2QMU - chains A and B of the 3 polymer chains in the assembly; structure by X-ray diffraction, 3.20 A resolution.

# Chain A
Molecule: Translation initiation factor 2 gamma subunit
From: Sulfolobus solfataricus
UniProt: Q980A5 (IF2G_SULSO); residues 2-415 here = UniProt positions 2-415
Sequence (414 residues; each row starts with the number of its first residue):
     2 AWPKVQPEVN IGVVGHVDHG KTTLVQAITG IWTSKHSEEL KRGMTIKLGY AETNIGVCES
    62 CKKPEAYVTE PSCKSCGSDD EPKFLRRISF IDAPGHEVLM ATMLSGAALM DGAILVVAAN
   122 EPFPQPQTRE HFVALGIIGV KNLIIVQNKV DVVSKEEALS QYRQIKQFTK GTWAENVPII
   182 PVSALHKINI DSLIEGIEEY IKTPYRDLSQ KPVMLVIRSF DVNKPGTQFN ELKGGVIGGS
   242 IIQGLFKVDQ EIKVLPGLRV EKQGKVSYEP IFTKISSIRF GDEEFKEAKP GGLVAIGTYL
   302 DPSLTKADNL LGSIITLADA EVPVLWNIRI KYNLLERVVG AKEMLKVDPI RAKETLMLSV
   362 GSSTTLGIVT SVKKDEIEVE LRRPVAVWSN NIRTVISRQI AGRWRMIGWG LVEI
Cystine bridges: Cys59-Cys74, Cys62-Cys77
Ligand contacts: GDP (guanosine-5'-diphosphate): His17, Val18, Asp19, His20, Gly21, Lys22, Thr23, Thr24, Trp33, Lys36, His37, Asn149, Lys150, Asp152, Val153, Ser184, Ala185, Leu186
UniProt features mapped onto this chain:
  - region: Gly16 to Thr23 (G1), Gly44 to Lys48 (G2), Asp93 to Gly96 (G3), Asn149 to Asp152 (G4), Ser184 to Leu186 (G5)
  - binding site (GTP): Asp19 to Thr24, Asn149 to Asp152, Ser184 to Leu186
  - binding site (Mg(2+)): Asp19, Thr23, Gly44, Thr46
  - binding site (Zn(2+)): Cys59, Cys62, Cys74, Cys77
Reported in the primary citation:
  - contacts within the chain: Glu39-Asp309, Cys59-Cys74, Cys62-Cys77
  - binding site for GDP: Gly21 to Thr23, Lys36, His37, Ser184 to His187
  - binding site for phosphate ion: His37, Lys48, Gly96, His97
  - conformationally variable residues (order/disorder transition): Glu39 to Ile47, Asp93 to Gly113

# Chain B
Molecule: Translation initiation factor 2 alpha subunit
From: Sulfolobus solfataricus
Notes: fragment: aif2-alpha3 domain
UniProt: Q97Z79 (IF2A_SULSO); residue numbers follow UniProt; this construct covers 175-266
Sequence (93 residues; each row starts with the number of its first residue):
   174 MRKVKMSGLI TVRTNEPLGV EKIKEVISKA LENIEQDYES LLNIKIYTIG APRYRVDVVG
   234 TNPKEASEAL NQIISNLIKI GKEENVDISV VKK
Sequence notes: expression tag (174)

# How chain A and chain B interact
Residue-residue contacts (33; chain A residue first):
  Pro226(A) - Thr221(B)
  Pro226(A) - Ile222(B)
  Gly227(A) - Tyr220(B)
  Gly227(A) - Thr221(B)  hydrogen bond (backbone-backbone)
  Thr228(A) - Tyr220(B)
  Thr228(A) - Thr221(B)  hydrogen bond (backbone-backbone)
  Gln229(A) - Tyr220(B)
  Phe230(A) - Lys197(B)
  Phe230(A) - Ile200(B)  hydrophobic
  Phe230(A) - Ile219(B)  hydrogen bond (backbone-backbone)
  Asn231(A) - Lys197(B)
  Leu233(A) - Val193(B)  hydrophobic
  Leu233(A) - Lys197(B)  hydrogen bond (backbone-side chain)
  Leu233(A) - Tyr227(B)  hydrophobic
  Lys234(A) - Val193(B)
  Gly235(A) - Val193(B)
  Leu259(A) - Asn188(B)
  Phe273(A) - Pro190(B)
  Thr274(A) - Pro190(B)  hydrogen bond (side chain-backbone)
  Tyr300(A) - Pro190(B)
  Tyr300(A) - Leu191(B)
  Tyr300(A) - Gly192(B)  hydrogen bond (backbone-backbone)
  Tyr300(A) - Val193(B)  hydrogen bond (backbone-backbone)
  Leu301(A) - Gly192(B)
  Leu301(A) - Val193(B)
  Asp302(A) - Arg186(B)
  Asp302(A) - Thr187(B)  hydrogen bond (side chain-backbone)
  Asp302(A) - Gly192(B)
  Pro303(A) - Val193(B)
  Ser304(A) - Pro225(B)
  Leu305(A) - Thr187(B)
  Leu305(A) - Asn188(B)
  Lys307(A) - Ala224(B)
Also at the interface, not in a pair above, chain A (22 interface residues in all): Asp222, Lys225, Lys275
Also at the interface, not in a pair above, chain B (20 interface residues in all): Val185, Glu194, Ser201, Gly223

# Overview
22 residues of chain A face 20 of chain B across their interface; the contacts include 8 hydrogen bonds. Among
the polar pairs are Leu233(A)-Lys197(B), Thr274(A)-Pro190(B) and Asp302(A)-Thr187(B). The paper reports a
binding site for GDP at Gly21(A), Lys36(A) and His37(A) among others; a binding site for phosphate ion at
His37(A), Lys48(A) and Gly96(A) among others.
Chain A is Translation initiation factor 2 gamma subunit and chain B is Translation initiation factor 2 alpha
subunit, both from Sulfolobus solfataricus; the structure, Structure of an archaeal heterotrimeric initiation
factor 2 reveals a nucleotide state between the GTP and ..., was determined by X-ray diffraction, deposited
together with 2QN6.
